5EFW - chains A and C of the 3 polymer chains in the assembly; structure by X-ray diffraction, 2.10 A resolution.

== Chain A ==
Name: NPH1-1
From: Avena sativa
UniProt: O49003 (O49003_AVESA); residue numbers follow UniProt; this construct covers 404-546
Sequence (145 residues; numbered 402 to 546; the number before each row is that of its first residue):
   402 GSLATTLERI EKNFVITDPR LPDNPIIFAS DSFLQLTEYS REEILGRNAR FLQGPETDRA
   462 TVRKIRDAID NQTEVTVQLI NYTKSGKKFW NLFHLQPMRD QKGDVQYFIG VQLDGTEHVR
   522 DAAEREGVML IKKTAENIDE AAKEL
Not modelled in the structure: 402-405
Sequence notes: expression tag (402-403); engineered mutation Ala450 (Cys in O49003)
Ligand contacts: FMN (flavin mononucleotide): Val416, Thr418, Asn425, Asn449, Ala450, Arg451, Leu453, Gln454, Val463, Ile466, Arg467, Ile470, Leu480, Asn482, Asn492, Phe494, Leu496, Phe509, Ile510, Gly511, Gln513
From the paper describing this entry:
  - mutagenesis - I539E (Kd > 4 uM): decreased binding to Z-dark, a small protein based on the Z domain affibody (chain C)

== Chain C ==
Name: Z-dark, a small protein based on the Z domain affibody
From: Staphylococcus aureus
Notes: antibody fragment or engineered binder
Sequence (60 residues; each row starts with the number of its first residue; numbers below 1 keep their minus sign (Gly-1 is residue -1)):
    -1 GSVDNKFNKE KTRAGAEIHS LPNLNVEQKF AFIVSLFDDP SQSANLLAEA KKLNDAQAPK
Not modelled in the structure: -1 to 9

== Interface between chain A and chain C ==
Contacting residue pairs - 30 pairs, chain A then chain C:
  Leu408(A) - Phe35(C)  hydrophobic
  Ile417(A) - Phe35(C)  hydrophobic
  Asp419(A) - His17(C)  salt bridge
  Asp419(A) - Ile31(C)
  Arg421(A) - Gly13(C)
  Arg421(A) - Ala14(C)
  Arg421(A) - His17(C)
  Leu422(A) - His17(C)
  Leu422(A) - Phe28(C)  hydrophobic
  Pro423(A) - Val24(C)
  Ile428(A) - Val32(C)
  Ile428(A) - Phe35(C)  hydrophobic
  Phe429(A) - Phe35(C)  hydrophobic
  Leu446(A) - Phe28(C)
  Leu446(A) - Val32(C)  hydrophobic
  Gly447(A) - Phe28(C)
  Arg500(A) - Arg11(C)  hydrogen bond (backbone-side chain)
  Asp501(A) - Arg11(C)
  Gln507(A) - Arg11(C)
  Gln507(A) - Ala14(C)
  Tyr508(A) - Gly13(C)
  Tyr508(A) - Phe35(C)
  Lys544(A) - Arg11(C)  hydrogen bond (backbone-side chain)
  Glu545(A) - Arg11(C)
  Glu545(A) - Ala12(C)  hydrogen bond (backbone-backbone)
  Leu546(A) - Arg11(C)  hydrogen bond (backbone-side chain)
  Leu546(A) - Ala12(C)
  Leu546(A) - Gly13(C)  hydrogen bond (backbone-backbone)
  Leu546(A) - Leu34(C)
  Leu546(A) - Phe35(C)  hydrophobic
Interface residues without a listed pair, chain A (21 interface residues in all): Thr406, Ile427, Met499, Ala543
Interface residues without a listed pair, chain C (14 interface residues in all): Lys27, Asp36, Pro38

== In short ==
21 residues of chain A face 14 of chain C across their interface, with 5 hydrogen bonds and 1 salt bridge.
Polar contacts include Asp419(A)-His17(C), Arg500(A)-Arg11(C) and Lys544(A)-Arg11(C). Chain A binds flavin
mononucleotide. The paper reports that I539E of chain A reduces binding to Z-dark, a small protein based on
the Z domain affibody (chain C).
Chain A is NPH1-1 (Avena sativa) and chain C is Z-dark, a small protein based on the Z domain affibody
(Staphylococcus aureus); the structure, Crystal structure of LOV2-Zdk1 - the complex of oat LOV2 and the
affibody protein Zdark1, was determined by X-ray diffraction (same publication as 5DJU).
